4KOQ - chain A; structure by X-ray diffraction, 1.85 A resolution.

# Chain A
Protein: Single-stranded DNA-binding protein WHY3, chloroplastic
Source organism: Arabidopsis thaliana
UniProtKB: Q66GR6 (WHY3_ARATH); aligned to UniProt positions 78-245 over residues 78-245 (the alignment contains insertions or deletions, so no single offset holds)
Chain sequence (180 residues; each row starts with the number of its first residue):
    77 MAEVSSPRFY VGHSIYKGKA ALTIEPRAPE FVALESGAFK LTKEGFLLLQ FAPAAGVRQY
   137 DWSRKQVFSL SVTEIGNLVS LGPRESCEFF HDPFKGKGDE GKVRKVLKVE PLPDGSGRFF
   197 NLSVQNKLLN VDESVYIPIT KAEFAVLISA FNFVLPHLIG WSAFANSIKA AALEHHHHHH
Unresolved in the structure: 77-81, 251-256
Construct notes: expression tag (77, 246-256)
UniProt features mapped onto this chain:
  - region: Lys-93 to Leu-98 (Required for ssDNA binding)

# Summary
Chain A is Single-stranded DNA-binding protein WHY3, chloroplastic (Arabidopsis thaliana); the structure,
Crystal Structure of WHY3 from Arabidopsis thaliana, was determined by X-ray diffraction together with 4KOO
and 4KOP from the same study.
